PDB entry 5UOP | X-ray diffraction, 2.85 A resolution | chains A and D of the 4 polymer chains in the assembly

[Chain A]
Protein: Integrase
From: Human spumaretrovirus
Notes: EC 2.7.7.-
UniProtKB: P14350 (POL_FOAMV); residues 1-392 here correspond to UniProt positions 752-1143 (UniProt number = residue number + 751)
Amino-acid sequence (395 residues; each row starts with the number of its first residue; numbers below 1 keep their minus sign (Gly-2 is residue -2)):
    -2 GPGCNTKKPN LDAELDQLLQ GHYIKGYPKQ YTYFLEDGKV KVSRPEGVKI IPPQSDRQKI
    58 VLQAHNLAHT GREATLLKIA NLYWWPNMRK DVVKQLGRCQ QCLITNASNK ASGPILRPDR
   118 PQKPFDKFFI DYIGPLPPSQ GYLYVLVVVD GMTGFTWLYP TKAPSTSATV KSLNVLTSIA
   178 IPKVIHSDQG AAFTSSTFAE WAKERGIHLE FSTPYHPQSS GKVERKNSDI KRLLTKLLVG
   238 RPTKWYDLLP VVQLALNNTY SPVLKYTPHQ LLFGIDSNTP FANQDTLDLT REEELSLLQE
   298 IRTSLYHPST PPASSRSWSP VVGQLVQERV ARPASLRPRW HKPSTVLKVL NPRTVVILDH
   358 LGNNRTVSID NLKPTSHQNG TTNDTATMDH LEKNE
Unresolved in the structure: -2 to 7, 376-392
Construct notes: expression tag (-2 to 0); engineered mutation Ser217 (Gly968 in P14350), Gly218 (Ser969 in P14350)
UniProt features mapped onto this chain:
  - binding site (Mg(2+)): Asp123, Asp185

[Chain D]
Molecule: Nucleotide preprocessed pfv donor DNA (transferred strand)
Sequence (17 nucleotides; numbered 1 to 17; the number before each row is that of its first residue):
     1 TGCGAAATTC CATGACA

[Chain A / chain D interface]
Contacting residue pairs (9; chain A residue first):
  Ile130(A) - DA17(D)  phosphate contact
  Glu221(A) - DC16(D)  sugar contact
  Arg222(A) - DG14(D)  base contact
  Arg222(A) - DA15(D)  base contact
  Arg222(A) - DC16(D)  hydrogen bond to the base
  Asn224(A) - DC16(D)  phosphate contact
  Ser225(A) - DC16(D)  sugar contact
  Lys228(A) - DA17(D)  salt bridge to the phosphate
  Lys262(A) - DT9(D)  salt bridge to the phosphate
Interface residues without a listed pair, chain A (8 interface residues in all): Tyr129

[Overview]
8 residues of chain A face 5 of chain D across their interface; the contacts include 1 hydrogen bond and 2
salt bridges. Polar contacts include Arg222(A)-DC16(D), Lys228(A)-DA17(D) and Lys262(A)-DT9(D). From UniProt:
Mg2+-binding residues Asp123(A) and Asp185(A) on chain A.
Chain A is Integrase (Human spumaretrovirus) and chain D is Nucleotide preprocessed pfv donor DNA (transferred
strand); the structure, Crystal structure of the prototype foamy virus intasome with a 2- pyridinone aminal
inhibitor (compound 18), was determined by X-ray diffraction (same publication as 5UOQ).
